PDB entry 7KKA | X-ray diffraction, 2.50 A resolution | chains A and D of the 4 polymer chains in the assembly

== Chain A ==
Name: Putative fluoride ion transporter CrcB
Source organism: Escherichia coli
Reference sequence: Q6J5N4 (Q6J5N4_ECOLX); residue numbers follow UniProt; this construct covers 1-126
Amino-acid sequence (126 residues; numbered 1 to 126; the number before each row is that of its first residue):
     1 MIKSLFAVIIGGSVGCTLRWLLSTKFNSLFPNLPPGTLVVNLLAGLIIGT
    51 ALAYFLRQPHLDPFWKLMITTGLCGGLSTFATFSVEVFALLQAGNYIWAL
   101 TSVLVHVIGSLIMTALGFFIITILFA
Disordered / not traced: 1
Construct notes: engineered mutation Lys25 (Arg in Q6J5N4), Ala81 (Ser in Q6J5N4)
Ion coordination: Na+: Gly75, Ser78 (shared with 2 residues of chain B)

== Chain D ==
Name: monobody
Source organism: Homo sapiens
Notes: antibody fragment or engineered binder
Amino-acid sequence (97 residues; numbered 0 to 96; the number before each row is that of its first residue; numbering starts at 0):
     0 GSVSSVPTKLEVVAATPTSLLISWDAPAVTVVHYVITYGETGGNSPVQEF
    50 TVPGSKSTATISGLKPGVDYTITVYTMYYSYSDLYSYSSPISINYRT
Disordered / not traced: 0

== Interface between chain A and chain D ==
Contacting residue pairs (15):
  Ser23(A) with Tyr80(D)
  Thr24(A) with Tyr80(D)
  Asn27(A) with Tyr80(D)
  Ser28(A) with Val2(D)
  Pro31(A) with Ala27(D); Thr29(D), hydrogen bond (backbone-side chain)
  Thr82(A) with Tyr80(D)
  Glu86(A) with Tyr78(D)
  Phe88(A) with Tyr84(D)
  Ala89(A) with Tyr78(D), hydrophobic; Tyr84(D)
  Gln92(A) with Val31(D); Tyr84(D), hydrogen bond
  Ala93(A) with Val30(D); Val31(D)
Also at the interface, not in a pair above, chain A (15 interface residues in all): Arg19, Trp20, Val85, Leu90
Also at the interface, not in a pair above, chain D (12 interface residues in all): Val28, Gly53, Ser54, Ser81

== Summary ==
The interface between chain A and chain D involves 15 residues on one side and 12 on the other, with 2
hydrogen bonds. Polar contacts include Pro31(A)-Thr29(D) and Gln92(A)-Tyr84(D). Gly75(A) and Ser78(A)
coordinate Na+.
Chain A is Putative fluoride ion transporter CrcB (Escherichia coli) and chain D is monobody (Homo sapiens);
the structure, Fluoride channel Fluc-Ec2 mutant S81A with bromide, was determined by X-ray diffraction (same
publication as 7KK8, 7KK9, 7KKB and 7KKR).
